5V3R - chains A and B; structure by X-ray diffraction, 1.91 A resolution.

== Chain A ==
Protein: Programmed cell death 6-interacting protein
Source organism: Homo sapiens
UniProtKB: Q8WUM4 (PDC6I_HUMAN); numbering as in UniProt (aligned over 1-359)
Amino-acid sequence (380 residues; row label = number of the first residue in the row; numbers below 1 keep their minus sign (Gly-20 is residue -20)):
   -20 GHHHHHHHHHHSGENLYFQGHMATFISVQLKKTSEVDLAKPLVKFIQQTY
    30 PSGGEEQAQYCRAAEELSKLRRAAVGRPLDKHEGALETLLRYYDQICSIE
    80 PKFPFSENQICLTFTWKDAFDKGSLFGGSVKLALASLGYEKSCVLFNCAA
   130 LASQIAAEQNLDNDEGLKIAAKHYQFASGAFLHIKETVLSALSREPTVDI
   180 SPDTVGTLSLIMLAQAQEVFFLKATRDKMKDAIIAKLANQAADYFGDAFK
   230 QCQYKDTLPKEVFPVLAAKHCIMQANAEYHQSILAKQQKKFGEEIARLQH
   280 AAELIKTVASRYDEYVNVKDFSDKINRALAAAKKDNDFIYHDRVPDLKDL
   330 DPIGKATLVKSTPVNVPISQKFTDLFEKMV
Unresolved in the structure: -20 to 1, 359
Sequence notes: expression tag (-20 to 0)
UniProt features mapped onto this chain:
  - modified residue: Ala2 (N-acetylalanine), Lys215 (N6-acetyllysine)
  - mutagenesis: Phe199 (F199D: Does not support cytokinesis; loss of normal midbody formation; loss of CHMP4A-, CHMP4B- and CHMP4C-binding in a yeast two-hybrid assay; no effect on localization to the midbody ...), Ile212 (I212D: Does not support cytokinesis; loss of normal midbody formation; loss of CHMP4A-, CHMP4B- and CHMP4C-binding in a yeast two-hybrid assay ...), Leu216 (L216D: Abolishes interaction with CHMP4B and abolishes rescue of PTAP-type L domain-deficient HIV-1 p6), Phe317 (F317A: Diminishes rescue of PTAP-type L domain-deficient HIV-1 p6), Ile318 (I318A: Greatly diminishes rescue of PTAP-type L domain--deficient HIV-1 p6), Tyr319 (Y319A: Greatly diminishes rescue of PTAP-type L domain-deficient HIV-1 p6; Y319F: No effect on rescue of PTAP-type L domain-deficient HIV-1 p6)

== Chain B ==
Protein: Charged multivesicular body protein 4c
Notes: fragment: C-terminal domain
UniProtKB: Q96CF2 (CHM4C_HUMAN); residue numbers follow UniProt; this construct covers 216-233
Amino-acid sequence (18 residues; numbered 216 to 233; the number before each row is that of its first residue):
   216 QRAEEEDDDIKQLAAWAT
Unresolved in the structure: 216-220
What the authors report for this chain:
  - disease-associated variants - A232T: decreased binding to Programmed cell death 6-interacting protein (chain A)
  - mutagenesis - A232T: decreased binding to Programmed cell death 6-interacting protein (chain A)

== Interface between chain A and chain B ==
Pairs across the interface (17; chain A residue first):
  Asp143(A) - Trp231(B)  hydrogen bond
  Leu146(A) - Trp231(B)
  Lys147(A) - Trp231(B)  hydrogen bond (side chain-backbone)
  Lys147(A) - Thr233(B)
  Phe199(A) - Leu228(B)
  Phe199(A) - Trp231(B)  hydrophobic
  Phe199(A) - Ala232(B)  hydrophobic
  Lys202(A) - Leu228(B)
  Lys202(A) - Trp231(B)
  Met208(A) - Asp224(B)
  Met208(A) - Leu228(B)  hydrophobic
  Ala211(A) - Glu221(B)
  Ile212(A) - Glu221(B)
  Ile212(A) - Ile225(B)  hydrophobic
  Lys215(A) - Glu221(B)  salt bridge
  Leu216(A) - Leu228(B)  hydrophobic
  Leu337(A) - Leu228(B)  hydrophobic
Also at the interface, not in a pair above, chain A (12 interface residues in all): Ala150
Interface features reported in the paper:
  - pairs named by the authors: Asp143(A)-Trp231(B) (hydrogen bond), Lys147(A)-Trp231(B) (hydrogen bond)
  - hot spots on chain B (mutagenesis) - L228A, L228A/W231A: abolished binding to Programmed cell death 6-interacting protein (chain A)

== In short ==
Chain A and chain B form an interface of 12 and 7 residues respectively; the contacts include 2 hydrogen bonds
and 1 salt bridge. Polar pairs include Lys215(A)-Glu221(B), Asp143(A)-Trp231(B) and Lys147(A)-Trp231(B). The
authors report hydrogen bonds between Asp143(A) and Trp231(B) and Lys147(A) and Trp231(B). The paper reports
that L228A and L228A/W231A of chain B abolish binding to Programmed cell death 6-interacting protein (chain
A); A232T of chain B reduces binding to Programmed cell death 6-interacting protein (chain A).
Chain A is Programmed cell death 6-interacting protein (Homo sapiens) and chain B is Charged multivesicular
body protein 4c; the structure, CHMP4C in complex with ALIX BRO1, was determined by X-ray diffraction together
with 5WA1 from the same study.
